Entry 9LRR (electron microscopy, 2.68 A resolution); this record covers chains C and F of the 6 polymer chains in the assembly.

[Chain C]
Molecule: Na(+)-translocating NADH-quinone reductase subunit C
Source organism: Vibrio cholerae O395
Notes: EC 7.2.1.1
Reference sequence: A5F5Y7 (NQRC_VIBC3); residue numbers follow UniProt; this construct covers 1-257
Chain sequence (257 residues; row label = number of the first residue in the row):
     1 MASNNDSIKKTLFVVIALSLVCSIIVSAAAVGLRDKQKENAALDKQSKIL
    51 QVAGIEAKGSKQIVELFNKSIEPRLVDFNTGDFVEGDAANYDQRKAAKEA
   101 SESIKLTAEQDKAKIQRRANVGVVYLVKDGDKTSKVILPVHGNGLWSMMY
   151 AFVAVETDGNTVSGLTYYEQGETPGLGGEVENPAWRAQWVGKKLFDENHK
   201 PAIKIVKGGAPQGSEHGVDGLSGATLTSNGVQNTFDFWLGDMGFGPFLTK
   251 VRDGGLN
Unresolved in the structure: 1-5, 257
Swiss-Prot annotation at these positions:
  - modified residue: Thr225 (FMN phosphoryl threonine)
  - mutagenesis: His216 (H216L: Decrease in FMN binding), Thr225 (T225L: Loss of FMN binding)
Residues lining bound ligands:
  - Ca2+ (CA): Gln93, Ala97, Arg117, Arg118, Ala119, His141, Trp238
  - FMN (flavin mononucleotide): Leu145, Trp146, Glu172, Thr173, Leu176, Gly177, Lys207, Gly223, Ala224, Thr225, Leu226, Thr227

[Chain F]
Molecule: Na(+)-translocating NADH-quinone reductase subunit F
Source organism: Vibrio cholerae O395
Notes: EC 7.2.1.1
Reference sequence: A5F5Y4 (NQRF_VIBC3); numbering as in UniProt (aligned over 1-408)
Chain sequence (414 residues; numbered 1 to 414; the number before each row is that of its first residue):
     1 MSTIIFGVVMFTLIILALVLVILFAKSKLVPTGDITISINGDPEKAIVTQ
    51 PGGKLLTALAGAGVFVSSACGGGGSCGQCRVKIKSGGGDILPTELDHISK
   101 GEAREGERLACQVAVKADMDLELPEEIFGVKKWECTVISNDNKATFIKEL
   151 KLAIPDGESVPFRAGGYIQIEAPAHHVKYADFDVPEKYRGDWDKFNLFRY
   201 ESKVDEPIIRAYSMANYPEEFGIIMLNVRIATPPPNNPNVPPGQMSSYIW
   251 SLKAGDKCTISGPFGEFFAKDTDAEMVFIGGGAGMAPMRSHIFDQLKRLK
   301 SKRKMSYWYGARSKREMFYVEDFDGLAAENDNFVWHCALSDPQPEDNWTG
   351 YTGFIHNVLYENYLKDHEAPEDCEYYMCGPPMMNAAVINMLKNLGVEEEN
   401 ILLDDFGGHHHHHH
Unresolved in the structure: 409-414
Construct notes: expression tag (409-414)
Swiss-Prot annotation at these positions:
  - binding site ([2Fe-2S] cluster): Cys70, Cys76, Cys79, Cys111
  - mutagenesis: Cys70 (C70A: Loss of the 2Fe-2S center, but does not affect flavin content. Exhibits very low NADH:quinone oxidoreductase activity), Cys76 (C76A: Loss of the 2Fe-2S center, but does not affect flavin content. Exhibits very low NADH:quinone oxidoreductase activity), Cys79 (C79A: Loss of the 2Fe-2S center, but does not affect flavin content. Exhibits very low NADH:quinone oxidoreductase activity), Cys111 (C111A: Loss of the 2Fe-2S center, but does not affect flavin content. Exhibits very low NADH:quinone oxidoreductase activity), Arg210 (R210L: Decreases flavin content, but does not affect the 2Fe-2S center. Exhibits very low NADH:quinone oxidoreductase activity), Tyr212 (Y212L: Decreases flavin content, but does not affect the 2Fe-2S center. Exhibits very low NADH:quinone oxidoreductase activity), Ser246 (S246A: Decreases flavin content, but does not affect the 2Fe-2S center. Exhibits very low NADH:quinone oxidoreductase activity)
Ion coordination: 2Fe-2S cluster Fe: Cys76, Cys79, Cys111
Residues lining bound ligands:
  - FAD (flavin-adenine dinucleotide): Tyr167, Arg210, Ala211, Tyr212, Ser213, Asn227, Arg229, Ala231, Thr232, Pro233, Pro234, Asn237, Val240, Pro241, Pro242, Gly243, Gln244, Met245, Ser246, Ser247, Phe406, Gly407
  - 2Fe-2S cluster (FES): Ala69, Cys70, Gly71, Gly72, Gly74, Cys76, Gly77, Gln78, Cys79, Cys111

[Chain C / chain F interface]
Contacting residue pairs - 10 pairs, chain C then chain F:
  Leu12(C) with Leu16(F), hydrophobic
  Ser19(C) with Phe11(F); Ile15(F)
  Leu20(C) with Thr12(F)
  Ser23(C) with Val8(F); Phe11(F)
  Ile24(C) with Val8(F), hydrophobic
  Ser27(C) with Ile4(F); Val8(F)
  Val31(C) with Thr3(F)
Other interface residues (no listed pair), chain C (13 interface residues in all): Thr11, Val15, Ile16, Cys22, Ala28, Arg34
Other interface residues (no listed pair), chain F (11 interface residues in all): Gly7, Val19, Leu20, Leu23

[Summary]
13 residues of chain C and 11 residues of chain F are in contact. Chain C binds flavin mononucleotide and
Ca2+. Chain F binds 2Fe-2S cluster and flavin-adenine dinucleotide.
Chain C is Na(+)-translocating NADH-quinone reductase subunit C and chain F is Na(+)-translocating
NADH-quinone reductase subunit F, both from Vibrio cholerae O395; the structure, Cryo-EM structure of
Na+-translocating NADH-ubiquinone oxidoreductase NqrB-G141A mutant from Vibrio cholerae with bound korormicin
A, was determined by electron microscopy.
